Entry 5X8Q (X-ray diffraction, 2.20 A resolution); this record covers chains A and B.

[Chain A]
Protein: Nuclear receptor ROR-gamma
Organism: Homo sapiens
Reference sequence: P51449 (RORG_HUMAN); numbering as in UniProt (aligned over 261-518)
Amino-acid sequence (258 residues; numbered 261 to 518; the number before each row is that of its first residue):
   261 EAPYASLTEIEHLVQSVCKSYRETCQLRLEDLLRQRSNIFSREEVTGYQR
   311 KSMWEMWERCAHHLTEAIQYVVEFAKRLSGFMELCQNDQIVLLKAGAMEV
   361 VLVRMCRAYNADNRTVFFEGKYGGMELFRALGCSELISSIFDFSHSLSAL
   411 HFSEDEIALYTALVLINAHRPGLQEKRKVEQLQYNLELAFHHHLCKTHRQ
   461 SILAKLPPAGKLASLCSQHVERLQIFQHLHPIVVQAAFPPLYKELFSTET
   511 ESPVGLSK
Disordered / not traced: 261-265, 494-518
Construct notes: engineered mutation Ala469 (Lys in P51449), Ala473 (Arg in P51449)
Small-molecule neighbours: rockogenin (82R; (1R,2S,4S,5'R,6R,7S,8R,9S,10R,12S,13S,16S,18S)-5',7,9,13-tetramethylspiro[5-oxapentacyclo[10.8.0.02,9.04,8.013,18]icosane-6,2'-oxane]-10,16-diol): Cys285, Gln286, Leu287, Leu292, Trp317, Cys320, His323, Leu324, Ala327, Val361, Arg364, Met365, Ala368, Val376, Phe377, Phe378, Phe388, Leu391, Ile397, Ile400, Cys476
Curated features (UniProtKB/Swiss-Prot):
  - motif: Leu501 to Phe506 (AF-2)
  - mutagenesis: Ala327 (A327F: Completely abolishes transcriptional activity), Phe378 (F378Q: Completely abolishes transcriptional activity), Ile397 (I397N: Nearly abolishes transcriptional activity)

[Chain B]
Protein: Nuclear receptor corepressor 2
Organism: Homo sapiens
Reference sequence: Q9Y618 (NCOR2_HUMAN); residues 2345-2366 here correspond to UniProt positions 2346-2367 (UniProt number = residue number + 1)
Amino-acid sequence (22 residues; numbered 2345 to 2366; the number before each row is that of its first residue):
  2345 TNMGLEAIIRKALMGKYDQWEE
Disordered / not traced: 2360-2366

[How chain A and chain B interact]
Residue-residue contacts - 18 pairs, chain A then chain B:
  Ile328(A) - Ile2352(B)  hydrophobic
  Val332(A) - Ala2356(B)  hydrophobic
  Val332(A) - Leu2357(B)  hydrophobic
  Lys336(A) - Ala2356(B)  hydrogen bond (side chain-backbone)
  Gln349(A) - Leu2357(B)
  Ile350(A) - Arg2354(B)
  Ile350(A) - Leu2357(B)  hydrophobic
  Leu353(A) - Ile2353(B)
  Lys354(A) - Asn2346(B)
  Lys354(A) - Glu2350(B)  salt bridge
  Lys354(A) - Ile2353(B)
  Ser477(A) - Asn2346(B)
  Ser477(A) - Leu2349(B)
  Val480(A) - Ile2352(B)  hydrophobic
  Glu481(A) - Asn2346(B)  hydrogen bond
  Glu481(A) - Met2347(B)  hydrogen bond (side chain-backbone)
  Glu481(A) - Gly2348(B)  hydrogen bond (side chain-backbone)
  Gln484(A) - Gly2348(B)
Also at the interface, not in a pair above, chain A (18 interface residues in all): Thr325, Gln329, Glu333, Phe341, Gln346, Met358, Gln478
Also at the interface, not in a pair above, chain B (14 interface residues in all): Thr2345, Ala2351, Met2358, Gly2359

[Overview]
The interface between chain A and chain B involves 18 residues on one side and 14 on the other; the contacts
include 4 hydrogen bonds and 1 salt bridge. Among the polar pairs are Lys354(A)-Glu2350(B),
Lys336(A)-Ala2356(B) and Glu481(A)-Asn2346(B). Chain A binds rockogenin.
Here chain A is Nuclear receptor ROR-gamma and chain B is Nuclear receptor corepressor 2, both from Homo
sapiens. Entry 5X8Q (Crystal Structure of the mutant Human ROR gamma Ligand Binding Domain With rockogenin)
was determined by X-ray diffraction (same publication as 5X8S, 5X8U, 5X8W and 5X8X).
